PDB entry 5QYS | X-ray diffraction, 1.52 A resolution | chains A and B

[Chain A]
Molecule: Pre-mRNA-splicing factor 8
Source organism: Saccharomyces cerevisiae (strain ATCC 204508 / S288c)
Notes: fragment: yPrp8 RNaseH
UniProt: P33334 (PRP8_YEAST); residue numbers follow UniProt; this construct covers 1836-2090
Sequence (258 residues; row label = number of the first residue in the row):
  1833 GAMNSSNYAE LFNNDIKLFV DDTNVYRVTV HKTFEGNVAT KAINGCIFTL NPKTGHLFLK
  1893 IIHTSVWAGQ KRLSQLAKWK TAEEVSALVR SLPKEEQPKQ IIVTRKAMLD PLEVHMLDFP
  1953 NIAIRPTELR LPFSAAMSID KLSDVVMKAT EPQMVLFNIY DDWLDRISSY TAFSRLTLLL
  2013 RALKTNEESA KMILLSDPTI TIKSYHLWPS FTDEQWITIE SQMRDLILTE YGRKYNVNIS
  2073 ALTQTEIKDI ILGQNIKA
Unresolved in the structure: 2070-2090
Differences from the reference sequence: expression tag (1833-1835)

[Chain B]
Molecule: A1 cistron-splicing factor AAR2
Source organism: Saccharomyces cerevisiae (strain ATCC 204508 / S288c)
Notes: fragment: GAMA - Aar2(1-152) - SSSSS - Aar2(171-317); engineered mutation(s): L153_D170delinsSSSSS
UniProt: P32357 (AAR2_YEAST); residue numbers follow UniProt; this construct covers 1-152, 171-317
Sequence (308 residues; row label = number of the first residue in the row; note: 13 numbers in that range are skipped by the numbering (no residue carries them; nothing is unmodelled there); numbers below 1 keep their minus sign (Gly-3 is residue -3)):
    -3 GAMAMNTVPF TSAPIEVTIG IDQYSFNVKE NQPFHGIKDI PIGHVHVIHF QHADNSSMRY
    57 GYWFDCRMGN FYIQYDPKDG LYKMMEERDG AKFENIVHNF KERQMMVSYP KIDEDDTWYN
   117 LTEFVQMDKI RKIVRKDENQ FSYVDSSMTT VQENEL
   166 SSSSSDPAHS LNYTVINFKS REAIRPGHEM EDFLDKSYYL NTVMLQGIFK NSSNYFGELQ
   226 FAFLNAMFFG NYGSSLQWHA MIELICSSAT VPKHMLDKLD EILYYQIKTL PEQYSDILLN
   286 ERVWNICLYS SFQKNSLHNT EKIMENKYPE LL
Unresolved in the structure: -3 to 0, 166-169
Differences from the reference sequence: expression tag (-3 to 0); linker (166-170)
UniProt features mapped onto this chain:
  - region: Leu261 to Ile282 (Leucine-zipper)
  - modified residue: Ser253 (Phosphoserine), Thr274 (Phosphothreonine)

[How chain A and chain B interact]
Residue-residue contacts - 17 pairs, chain A then chain B:
  Gln1907(A) - Met195(B)
  Gln1907(A) - Leu199(B)
  Leu1908(A) - Met195(B)  hydrophobic
  Trp1911(A) - Glu194(B)
  Trp1911(A) - Met195(B)  hydrophobic
  Trp1911(A) - Phe198(B)  hydrophobic
  Asp1942(A) - Lys184(B)  salt bridge
  Asp1942(A) - Phe198(B)
  Glu1945(A) - Lys184(B)  salt bridge
  Val1946(A) - Ile189(B)  hydrophobic
  Val1946(A) - Glu194(B)
  Val1946(A) - Phe198(B)  hydrophobic
  His1947(A) - Glu194(B)  salt bridge
  Leu1949(A) - Lys184(B)
  Leu1949(A) - Ser185(B)
  Leu1949(A) - Arg186(B)
  Asp1950(A) - Arg186(B)  salt bridge

[Summary]
9 residues of chain A face 8 of chain B across their interface; the contacts include 4 salt bridges. Polar
contacts include Asp1942(A)-Lys184(B), Glu1945(A)-Lys184(B) and His1947(A)-Glu194(B).
Here chain A is Pre-mRNA-splicing factor 8 and chain B is A1 cistron-splicing factor AAR2, both from
Saccharomyces cerevisiae (strain ATCC 204508 / S288c). Entry 5QYS (PanDDA analysis group deposition --
Auto-refined data of Aar2/RNaseH for ground state model 08) was determined by X-ray diffraction, deposited
together with 5QY1, 5QY2, 5QY3, 5QY4, 5QY5, 5QY6 and 128 further entries.
